PDB entry 1FNW | X-ray diffraction, 3.90 A resolution | chains B and C of the 4 polymer chains in the assembly

[Chain B]
Molecule: Exotoxin type A precursor (allele 1)
Source organism: Streptococcus pyogenes phage T12
UniProtKB: P62560 (SPEA_STRPY); residues 301-521 here correspond to UniProt positions 1-221 (UniProt number = residue number - 300)
Amino-acid sequence (221 residues; each row starts with the number of its first residue):
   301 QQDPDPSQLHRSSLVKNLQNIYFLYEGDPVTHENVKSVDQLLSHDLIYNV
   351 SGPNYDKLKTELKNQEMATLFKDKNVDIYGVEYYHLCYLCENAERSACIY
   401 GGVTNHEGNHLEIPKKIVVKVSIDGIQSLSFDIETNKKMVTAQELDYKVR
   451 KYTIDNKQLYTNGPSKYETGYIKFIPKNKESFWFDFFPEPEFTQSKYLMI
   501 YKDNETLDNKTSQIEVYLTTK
Sequence notes: conflict Thr453 (Leu153 in P62560), Ile454 (Thr154 in P62560), Asn509 (Ser209 in P62560), Lys510 (Asn210 in P62560)
Disulfide bonds: Cys387-Cys398
Metal / ion sites: Cd2+ site 1 near Asp339 (its only coordinating residue here); Cd2+ site 2 near Cys390 (its only coordinating residue here); Cd2+ site 3: Glu391 (shared with 1 residue of chain D)

[Chain C]
Molecule: Exotoxin type A precursor (allele 1)
Source organism: Streptococcus pyogenes phage T12
UniProtKB: P62560 (SPEA_STRPY); residues 601-821 here correspond to UniProt positions 1-221 (UniProt number = residue number - 600)
Amino-acid sequence (221 residues; numbered 601 to 821; the number before each row is that of its first residue):
   601 QQDPDPSQLHRSSLVKNLQNIYFLYEGDPVTHENVKSVDQLLSHDLIYNV
   651 SGPNYDKLKTELKNQEMATLFKDKNVDIYGVEYYHLCYLCENAERSACIY
   701 GGVTNHEGNHLEIPKKIVVKVSIDGIQSLSFDIETNKKMVTAQELDYKVR
   751 KYTIDNKQLYTNGPSKYETGYIKFIPKNKESFWFDFFPEPEFTQSKYLMI
   801 YKDNETLDNKTSQIEVYLTTK
Sequence notes: conflict Thr753 (Leu153 in P62560), Ile754 (Thr154 in P62560), Asn809 (Ser209 in P62560), Lys810 (Asn210 in P62560)
Disulfide bonds: Cys687-Cys698
Metal / ion sites: Cd2+ site 1 near Asp639 (its only coordinating residue here); Cd2+ site 2: Cys690 (shared with 1 residue of chain A); Cd2+ site 3: Glu691 (shared with 1 residue of chain A)

[How chain B and chain C interact]
Residue-residue contacts - 20 pairs, chain B then chain C:
  Leu341(B) - Glu791(C)
  Leu342(B) - Glu791(C)
  Leu342(B) - Thr793(C)
  Ser343(B) - Glu789(C)
  Ser343(B) - Pro790(C)
  Ser343(B) - Glu791(C)  hydrogen bond (side chain-backbone)
  His344(B) - Glu789(C)  salt bridge
  Gln365(B) - Glu789(C)  hydrogen bond (backbone-side chain)
  Gln365(B) - Pro790(C)
  Tyr388(B) - Tyr688(C)  hydrogen bond
  Glu489(B) - Ser643(C)
  Glu489(B) - His644(C)  salt bridge
  Glu489(B) - Gln665(C)
  Pro490(B) - Ser643(C)
  Pro490(B) - Gln665(C)
  Glu491(B) - Leu641(C)
  Glu491(B) - Leu642(C)
  Glu491(B) - Ser643(C)  hydrogen bond (backbone-side chain)
  Phe492(B) - Leu642(C)  hydrophobic
  Thr493(B) - Leu642(C)
Also at the interface, not in a pair above, chain B (15 interface residues in all): Lys316, Gln340, Asn364, Lys496
Also at the interface, not in a pair above, chain C (13 interface residues in all): His610, Asn664, Phe792

[Overview]
Chain B and chain C form an interface of 15 and 13 residues respectively, with 4 hydrogen bonds and 2 salt
bridges. Polar contacts include His344(B)-Glu789(C), Glu489(B)-His644(C) and Ser343(B)-Glu791(C).
Both chains are Exotoxin type A precursor (allele 1) (Streptococcus pyogenes phage T12). Entry 1FNW (Crystal
structure of streptococcal pyrogenic exotoxin A) was determined by X-ray diffraction, deposited together with
1FNU and 1FNV.
